PDB entry 5FMG | electron microscopy, 3.60 A resolution | chains J and Z of the 28 polymer chains in the assembly

== Chain J ==
Name: BETA3 proteasome subunit, putative
Source organism: Plasmodium falciparum
Notes: EC 3.4.25.1
UniProtKB: Q8I261 (Q8I261_PLAF7); residues 15-218 here correspond to UniProt positions 1-204 (UniProt number = residue number - 14)
Amino-acid sequence (218 residues; each row starts with the number of its first residue):
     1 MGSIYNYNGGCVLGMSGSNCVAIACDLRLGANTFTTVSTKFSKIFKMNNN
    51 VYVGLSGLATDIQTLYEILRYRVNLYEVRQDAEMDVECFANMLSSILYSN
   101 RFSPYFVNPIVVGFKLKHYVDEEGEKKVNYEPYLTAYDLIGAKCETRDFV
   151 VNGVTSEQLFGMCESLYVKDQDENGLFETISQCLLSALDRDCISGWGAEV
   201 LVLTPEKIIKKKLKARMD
Not modelled in the structure: 1-9, 116-129, 215-218
Differences from the reference sequence: initiating methionine (1); expression tag (2-14)
Disulfide bonds: Cys163-Cys183
Ligand contacts: 7F1 ((2S)-N-[(E,2S)-1-(1H-indol-3-yl)-4-methylsulfonyl-but-3-en-2-yl]-2-[[(2S)-3-(1H-indol-3-yl)-2-(2-morpholin-4-ylethanoylamino)propanoyl]amino]-4-methyl-pentanamide): Ala136, Tyr137, Asp138, Leu139, Ile140, Ala142, Lys143, Cys144, Asn152

== Chain Z ==
Name: Proteasome subunit beta type
Source organism: Plasmodium falciparum
Notes: EC 3.4.25.1
UniProtKB: Q8IJT1 (Q8IJT1_PLAF7); residues 1-211 here correspond to UniProt positions 61-271 (UniProt number = residue number + 60)
Amino-acid sequence (211 residues; row label = number of the first residue in the row):
     1 TTTLAFKFKDGIIVAVDSRASMGSFISSQNVEKIIEINKNILGTMAGGAA
    51 DCLYWEKYLGKIIKIYELRNNEKISVRAASTILSNILYQYKGYGLCCGII
   101 LSGYDHTGFNMFYVDDSGKKVEGNLFSCGSGSTYAYSILDSAYDYNLNLD
   151 QAVELARNAIYHATFRDGGSGGKVRVFHIHKNGYDKIIEGEDVFDLHYHY
   201 TNPEQKDQYVM
Not modelled in the structure: 91-95, 195-211
Disulfide bonds: Cys52-Cys97

== Interface between chain J and chain Z ==
Contacting residue pairs - 18 pairs, chain J then chain Z:
  Phe34(J) - Gly168(Z)  hydrogen bond (backbone-backbone)
  Thr35(J) - Tyr134(Z)
  Thr35(J) - Arg166(Z)
  Thr36(J) - Phe165(Z)
  Thr36(J) - Arg166(Z)  hydrogen bond (backbone-side chain)
  Thr39(J) - Phe165(Z)
  Gln158(J) - Phe25(Z)
  Asp189(J) - Ile26(Z)
  Arg190(J) - Phe25(Z)
  Arg190(J) - Ile26(Z)  hydrogen bond (backbone-backbone)
  Asp191(J) - Ser24(Z)
  Cys192(J) - Ser21(Z)
  Cys192(J) - Ser24(Z)  hydrogen bond (backbone-backbone)
  Cys192(J) - Ile26(Z)  hydrophobic
  Cys192(J) - Gly168(Z)
  Lys214(J) - Glu191(Z)
  Lys214(J) - Val193(Z)
  Lys214(J) - Phe194(Z)
Other interface residues (no listed pair), chain J (13 interface residues in all): Thr33, Val37, Ile193
Other interface residues (no listed pair), chain Z (15 interface residues in all): Arg19, Gly23, Gln29, Asp167

== In short ==
The interface between chain J and chain Z involves 13 residues on one side and 15 on the other; the contacts
include 4 hydrogen bonds. Polar pairs include Thr36(J)-Arg166(Z), Phe34(J)-Gly168(Z) and Arg190(J)-Ile26(Z).
Bound to chain J: compound 7F1.
Here chain J is BETA3 proteasome subunit, putative and chain Z is Proteasome subunit beta type, both from
Plasmodium falciparum. Entry 5FMG (Structure and function based design of Plasmodium-selective proteasome
inhibitors) was determined by electron microscopy.
